9BAL - chain A; structure by X-ray diffraction, 1.50 A resolution.

[Chain A]
Protein: Surface glycan-binding protein A (SGBP-A)
Source organism: Segatella copri DSM 18205
UniProt: D1PD12 (D1PD12_9BACT); residue numbers follow UniProt; this construct covers 33-595
Amino-acid sequence (570 residues; each row starts with the number of its first residue):
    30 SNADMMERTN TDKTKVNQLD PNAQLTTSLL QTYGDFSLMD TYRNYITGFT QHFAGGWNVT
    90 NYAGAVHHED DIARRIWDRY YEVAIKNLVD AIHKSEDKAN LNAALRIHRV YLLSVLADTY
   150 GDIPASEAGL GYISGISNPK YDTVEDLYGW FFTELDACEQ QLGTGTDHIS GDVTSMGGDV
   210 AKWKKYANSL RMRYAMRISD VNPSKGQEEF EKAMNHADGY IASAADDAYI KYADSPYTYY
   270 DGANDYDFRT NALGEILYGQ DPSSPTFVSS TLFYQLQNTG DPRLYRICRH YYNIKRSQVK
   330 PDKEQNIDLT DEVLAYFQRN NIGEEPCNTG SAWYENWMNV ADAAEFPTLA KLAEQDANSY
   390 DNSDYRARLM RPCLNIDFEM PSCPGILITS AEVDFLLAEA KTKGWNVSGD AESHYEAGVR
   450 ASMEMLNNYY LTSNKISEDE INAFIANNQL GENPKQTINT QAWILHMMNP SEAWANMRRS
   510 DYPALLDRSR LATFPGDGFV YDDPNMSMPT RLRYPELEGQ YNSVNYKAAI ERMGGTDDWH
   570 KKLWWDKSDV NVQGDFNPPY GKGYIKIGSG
Disordered / not traced: 30-47
Construct notes: expression tag (30-32, 596-599)
Ion coordination: Mg2+: R507, D510, D575, S577

[Overview]
R507, D510, D575 and S577 form the Mg2+ site.
Chain A is Surface glycan-binding protein A (SGBP-A) (Segatella copri DSM 18205); the structure, Surface
glycan-binding protein A (SGBP-A, SusD-like) from a mixed-linkage beta-glucan utilization locus in Segatella
copri in ..., was determined by X-ray diffraction (same publication as 9BAM, 9BJX and 9BMK).
